9LUB - chains E and F of the 7 polymer chains in the assembly; structure by electron microscopy, 3.30 A resolution.

# Chain E
Molecule: Flagellar motor protein MotA
Organism: Paenibacillus sp. TCA20
UniProt: A0A069DFV9 (A0A069DFV9_9BACL); residue numbers follow UniProt; this construct covers 1-264
Chain sequence (264 residues; row label = number of the first residue in the row):
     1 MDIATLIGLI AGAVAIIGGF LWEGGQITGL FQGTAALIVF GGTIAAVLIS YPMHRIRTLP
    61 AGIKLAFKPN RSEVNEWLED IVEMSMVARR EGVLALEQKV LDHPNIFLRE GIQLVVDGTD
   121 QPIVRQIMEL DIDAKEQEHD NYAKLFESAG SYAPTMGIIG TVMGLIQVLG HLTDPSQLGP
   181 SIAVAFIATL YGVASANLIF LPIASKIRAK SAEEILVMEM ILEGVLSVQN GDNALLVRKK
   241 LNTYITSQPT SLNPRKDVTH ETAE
Not modelled in the structure: 247-264

# Chain F
Molecule: Chimeric B subunit of MotA1B1 from Paenibacillus sp. TCA20 and MotAB from E. coli, Motility protein B
Organism: Paenibacillus sp. TCA20
UniProt: P0AF06 (MOTB_ECOLI); residues 112-307 here correspond to UniProt positions 113-308 (UniProt number = residue number + 1)
Chain sequence (319 residues; row label = number of the first residue in the row; numbers below 1 keep their minus sign (Met-5 is residue -5)):
    -5 MRQRNRRTRN VKSAHSSGSP HDRWMITYAD LITLLLIFFV MMYAMSRLDA SKYEEVTSSL
    55 QTTFQSSSGI LDGGNGVIDY PSGQNGNSSS EANQPGSSGT GSDMGQEADG GPLTERESRL
   115 RKLRGDLDQL IESDPKLRAL RPHLKIDLVQ EGLRIQIIDS QNRPMFRTGS ADVEPYMRDI
   175 LRAIAPVLNG IPNRISLSGH TDDFPYASGE KGYSNWELSA DRANASRREL MVGGLDSGKV
   235 LRVVGMAATM RLSDRGPDDA VNRRISLLVL NKQAEQAILH ENAESQNEPV SALEKPEVAP
   295 QVSVPTMPSA EPRHHHHHH
Not modelled in the structure: -5 to 13, 61-313
Differences from the reference sequence: expression tag (308-313)

# Chain E / chain F interface
Contacting residue pairs (8; chain E residue first):
  Val168(E) - Val34(F)  hydrophobic
  Leu169(E) - Val34(F)  hydrophobic
  Leu172(E) - Tyr37(F)  hydrophobic
  Leu172(E) - Ala38(F)  hydrophobic
  Leu178(E) - Ala38(F)  hydrophobic
  Ile182(E) - Ile31(F)
  Ile182(E) - Met35(F)  hydrophobic
  Ala185(E) - Ile31(F)  hydrophobic
Other interface residues (no listed pair), chain E (8 interface residues in all): Leu165, Phe186
Other interface residues (no listed pair), chain F (8 interface residues in all): Leu28, Leu30, Met39

# In short
Chain E and chain F each contribute 8 residues to their interface.
Here chain E is Flagellar motor protein MotA and chain F is Chimeric B subunit of MotA1B1 from Paenibacillus
sp. TCA20 and MotAB from E. coli, Motility protein B, both from Paenibacillus sp. TCA20. Entry 9LUB (The
chimeric flagellar motor complex between MotA1B1 from Paenibacillus sp. TCA20 and MotAB from E.coli, state
...) was determined by electron microscopy (same publication as 9LU9 and 9LUC).
